9FJF - chains B and C of the 4 polymer chains in the assembly; structure by electron microscopy, 3.70 A resolution.

== Chain B ==
Name: Lysosomal acid glucosylceramidase
Organism: Homo sapiens
Notes: EC 3.2.1.45, 2.4.1.-, 3.2.1.104
UniProt: P04062 (GLCM_HUMAN); residues 1-497 here correspond to UniProt positions 40-536 (UniProt number = residue number + 39)
Sequence (497 residues; each row starts with the number of its first residue):
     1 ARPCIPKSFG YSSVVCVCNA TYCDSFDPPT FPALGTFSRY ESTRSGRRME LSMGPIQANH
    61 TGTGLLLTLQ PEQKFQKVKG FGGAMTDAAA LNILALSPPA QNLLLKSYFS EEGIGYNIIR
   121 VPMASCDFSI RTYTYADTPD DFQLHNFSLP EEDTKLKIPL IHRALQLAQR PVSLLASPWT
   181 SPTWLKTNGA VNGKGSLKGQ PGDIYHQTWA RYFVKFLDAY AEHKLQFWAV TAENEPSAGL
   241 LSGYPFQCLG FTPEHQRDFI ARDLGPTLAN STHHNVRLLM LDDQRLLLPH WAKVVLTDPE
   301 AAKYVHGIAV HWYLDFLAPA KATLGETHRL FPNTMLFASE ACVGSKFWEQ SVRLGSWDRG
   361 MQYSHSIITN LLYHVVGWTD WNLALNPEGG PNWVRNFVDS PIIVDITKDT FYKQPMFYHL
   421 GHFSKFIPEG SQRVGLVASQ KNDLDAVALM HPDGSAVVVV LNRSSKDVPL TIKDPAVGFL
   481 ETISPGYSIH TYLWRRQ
Not modelled in the structure: 241-250
Glycans and other covalent adducts: N-acetylglucosamine (NAG) linked to Asn-19, Asn-59, Asn-146, Asn-270
Curated features (UniProtKB/Swiss-Prot):
  - active site: Glu-235 (Proton donor), Glu-340 (Nucleophile)
  - glycosylation (N-linked (GlcNAc...) asparagine): Asn-19, Asn-59, Asn-146, Asn-270, Asn-462
Reported in the primary citation:
  - catalytic residues: Glu-235, Glu-340 (citing earlier work)
  - post-translational modification sites: Asn-19, Asn-59, Asn-146, Asn-270
  - disease-associated variants - E388K, R395C: decreased catalytic activity
  - disease-associated variants - E388K: unchanged expression
  - disease-associated variants - E388K: unchanged binding to Lysosome membrane protein 2
  - disease-associated variants - R395C, D409H: decreased expression
  - disease-associated variants - R395C, D409H: decreased binding to Lysosome membrane protein 2
  - disease-associated variants - D409H: abolished catalytic activity

== Chain C ==
Name: Nanobody Nb1
Organism: synthetic construct
Notes: antibody fragment or engineered binder
Sequence (130 residues; each row starts with the number of its first residue):
     1 QVQLVESGGG LVQPGGSLRL SCAASGFTLD YYAIGWFRQA PGKEREGVSC ISSSDGSTYY
    61 ADSAKGRFTI SRDNAKNTVY LQMNSLKPED TAVYYCATDR GQCTYYSSGY YRDLRWYDYW
   121 GQGTQVTVPP
Disulfides: Cys-22/Cys-96, Cys-50/Cys-103

== Chain B / chain C interface ==
Residue-residue contacts - 25 pairs, chain B then chain C:
  Lys-77(B) with Ser-54(C)
  Ala-168(B) with Arg-115(C)
  Gln-169(B) with Trp-116(C), hydrogen bond (backbone-side chain)
  Arg-170(B) with Trp-116(C)
  Pro-171(B) with Trp-116(C)
  Val-172(B) with Ser-108(C); Gly-109(C), hydrogen bond (backbone-backbone)
  Leu-174(B) with Gly-109(C)
  Lys-224(B) with Tyr-110(C); Tyr-111(C)
  Leu-225(B) with Gly-109(C)
  Gln-226(B) with Tyr-105(C); Tyr-106(C), hydrogen bond (side chain-backbone); Ser-107(C); Ser-108(C); Gly-109(C); Tyr-110(C); Tyr-111(C); Arg-112(C)
  Thr-272(B) with Asp-62(C)
  His-274(B) with Asp-62(C), salt bridge; Lys-65(C), hydrogen bond
  Asn-275(B) with Tyr-60(C); Lys-65(C)
  Arg-277(B) with Tyr-59(C)
Interface residues without a listed pair, chain B (19 interface residues in all): Leu-165, Ser-173, Trp-228, Glu-429, Pro-452
Interface residues without a listed pair, chain C (20 interface residues in all): Tyr-31, Ser-57, Arg-100, Gln-102, Thr-104

== Overview ==
The interface between chain B and chain C involves 19 residues on one side and 20 on the other, with 4
hydrogen bonds and 1 salt bridge. Among the polar pairs are His-274(B)/Asp-62(C), Gln-169(B)/Trp-116(C) and
Gln-226(B)/Tyr-106(C). The paper reports catalytic residues Glu-235(B) and Glu-340(B); E388K and R395C of
chain B reduce catalytic activity.
Here chain B is Lysosomal acid glucosylceramidase (Homo sapiens) and chain C is Nanobody Nb1 (synthetic
construct). Entry 9FJF (Lysosomal transporting complex of beta-glucocerebrosidase (GCase) and lysosomal
integral membrane protein 2 (LIMP-2) with bound Pro-macrobodies ...) was determined by electron microscopy.
